Entry 3EUG (X-ray diffraction, 1.43 A resolution); this record covers chain A.

[Chain A]
Molecule: Protein (glycosylase)
From: Escherichia coli
Notes: EC 3.2.2.3
UniProt: P12295 (UNG_ECOLI); residue numbers follow UniProt; this construct covers 1-229
Chain sequence (229 residues; numbered 1 to 229; the number before each row is that of its first residue):
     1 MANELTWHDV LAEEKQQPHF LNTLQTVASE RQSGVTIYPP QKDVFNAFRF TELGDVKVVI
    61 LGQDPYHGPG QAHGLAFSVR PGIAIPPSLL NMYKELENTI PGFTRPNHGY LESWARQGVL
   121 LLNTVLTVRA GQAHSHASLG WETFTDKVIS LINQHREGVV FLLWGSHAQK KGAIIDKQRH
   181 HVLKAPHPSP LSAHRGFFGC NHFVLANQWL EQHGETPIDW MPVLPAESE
Unresolved in the structure: 1-4
Differences from the reference sequence: engineered mutation H19 (Tyr in P12295), H213 (Arg in P12295)
Curated features (UniProtKB/Swiss-Prot):
  - active site: D64 (Proton acceptor)
From the paper describing this entry:
  - binding site for glycerol: H187
  - mutagenesis - D64N, H187Q: decreased catalytic activity
  - catalytic residues: D64
  - catalytic residues: H187 (proposed by the authors, not directly observed)

[In short]
UniProt lists active-site residue D64. From the paper: catalytic residues D64 and H187; D64N and H187Q reduce
catalytic activity.
Chain A is Protein (glycosylase) (Escherichia coli); the structure, Crystal structure of escherichia coli
uracil DNA glycosylase and its complexes with uracil and glycerol: structure ..., was determined by X-ray
diffraction, deposited together with 2EUG, 1EUG and 5EUG.
